Entry 7B9V (electron microscopy, 2.80 A resolution); this record covers chains 6 and P of the 50 polymer chains in the assembly.

# Chain 6
Molecule: U6 snRNA
Organism: Saccharomyces cerevisiae
Sequence (112 nucleotides; row label = number of the first residue in the row):
     1 GUUCGCGAAGUAACCCUUCGUGGACAUUUGGUCAAUUUGAAACAAUACAG
    51 AGAUGAUCAGCAGUUCCCCUGCAUAAGGAUGAACCGUUUUACAAAGAGAU
   101 UUAUUUCGUUUU
Disordered / not traced: 103-112
Metal / ion sites: K+: G52, A59, G60, U80; Mg2+ site 1: A59, G60, U80 (shared with 2 residues of chain I); Mg2+ site 2: C61, G77; Mg2+ site 3: G78, U80 (shared with 1 residue of chain E; 1 residue of chain I); Mg2+ site 4 near G81 (its only coordinating residue here)
From the paper describing this entry:
  - K+ coordination: G52, A59, G60, U80
  - Mg2+ coordination: A59, G60, U80

# Chain P
Molecule: Pre-mRNA-splicing factor CWC15
Organism: Saccharomyces cerevisiae
UniProtKB: A0A6L0Y8G8 (A0A6L0Y8G8_YEASX); residues 1-175 here = UniProt positions 1-175
Chain sequence (175 residues; each row starts with the number of its first residue):
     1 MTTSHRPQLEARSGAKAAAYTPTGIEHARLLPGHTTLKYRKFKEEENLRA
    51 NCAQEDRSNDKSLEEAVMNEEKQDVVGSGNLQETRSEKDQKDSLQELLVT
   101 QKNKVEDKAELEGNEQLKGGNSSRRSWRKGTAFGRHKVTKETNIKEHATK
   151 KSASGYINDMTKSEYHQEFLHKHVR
Disordered / not traced: 1, 43-125, 138-154
Differences from the reference sequence: conflict Arg49 (Lys in A0A6L0Y8G8), Met68 (Val in A0A6L0Y8G8), Val99 (Ile in A0A6L0Y8G8)

# Interface between chain 6 and chain P
Residue-residue contacts - 26 pairs, chain 6 then chain P:
  G52(6) - His5(P)  hydrogen bond to the base
  U54(6) - Thr2(P)  phosphate contact
  C61(6) - His5(P)  base contact
  A62(6) - Ser4(P)  hydrogen bond to the base
  A62(6) - His5(P)  hydrogen bond to the base
  A62(6) - Arg6(P)  base contact
  G63(6) - Ser4(P)  base contact
  G63(6) - Arg6(P)  base contact
  G63(6) - Gln8(P)  hydrogen bond to the phosphate
  U64(6) - Gln8(P)  hydrogen bond to the phosphate
  U64(6) - Glu10(P)  sugar contact
  U64(6) - Ala11(P)  phosphate contact
  U64(6) - Arg12(P)  hydrogen bond to the phosphate
  U65(6) - Arg12(P)  salt bridge to the phosphate
  U65(6) - Lys16(P)  salt bridge to the phosphate
  C66(6) - Arg12(P)  salt bridge to the phosphate
  C66(6) - Lys16(P)  salt bridge to the phosphate
  A73(6) - Ile25(P)  sugar contact
  A73(6) - His27(P)  phosphate contact
  U74(6) - His27(P)  base contact
  U74(6) - Arg29(P)  hydrogen bond to the base
  U74(6) - Leu30(P)  base contact
  U80(6) - His5(P)  base contact
  C84(6) - Thr3(P)  hydrogen bond to the sugar
  C84(6) - Ser4(P)  base contact
  C85(6) - Thr3(P)  hydrogen bond to the sugar
Other interface residues (no listed pair), chain 6 (14 interface residues in all): C72
Other interface residues (no listed pair), chain P (16 interface residues in all): Pro7, Glu26

# Overview
14 residues of chain 6 and 16 residues of chain P are in contact, with 9 hydrogen bonds and 4 salt bridges.
Among the polar pairs are G52(6)-His5(P), A62(6)-Ser4(P) and A62(6)-His5(P). From the paper: K+ coordination
by G52(6), A59(6) and G60(6) among others; Mg2+ coordination by A59(6), G60(6) and U80(6).
Here chain 6 is U6 snRNA and chain P is Pre-mRNA-splicing factor CWC15, both from Saccharomyces cerevisiae.
Entry 7B9V (Yeast C complex spliceosome at 2.8 Angstrom resolution with Prp18/Slu7 bound) was determined by
electron microscopy.
